Entry 8UKU (X-ray diffraction, 3.60 A resolution); this record covers chains R and B of the 13 polymer chains in the assembly.

== Chain R ==
Molecule: 10-nt RNA strand
Sequence (10 nucleotides; each row starts with the number of its first residue):
     1 AUCGAGAGGC
Ion coordination: Mg2+: G9, C10 (shared with 2 residues of chain A)

== Chain B ==
Protein: DNA-directed RNA polymerase II subunit RPB2
From: Saccharomyces cerevisiae S288C
Notes: EC 2.7.7.6
UniProtKB: P08518 (RPB2_YEAST); residue numbers follow UniProt; this construct covers 1-1224
Sequence (1224 residues; numbered 1 to 1224; the number before each row is that of its first residue):
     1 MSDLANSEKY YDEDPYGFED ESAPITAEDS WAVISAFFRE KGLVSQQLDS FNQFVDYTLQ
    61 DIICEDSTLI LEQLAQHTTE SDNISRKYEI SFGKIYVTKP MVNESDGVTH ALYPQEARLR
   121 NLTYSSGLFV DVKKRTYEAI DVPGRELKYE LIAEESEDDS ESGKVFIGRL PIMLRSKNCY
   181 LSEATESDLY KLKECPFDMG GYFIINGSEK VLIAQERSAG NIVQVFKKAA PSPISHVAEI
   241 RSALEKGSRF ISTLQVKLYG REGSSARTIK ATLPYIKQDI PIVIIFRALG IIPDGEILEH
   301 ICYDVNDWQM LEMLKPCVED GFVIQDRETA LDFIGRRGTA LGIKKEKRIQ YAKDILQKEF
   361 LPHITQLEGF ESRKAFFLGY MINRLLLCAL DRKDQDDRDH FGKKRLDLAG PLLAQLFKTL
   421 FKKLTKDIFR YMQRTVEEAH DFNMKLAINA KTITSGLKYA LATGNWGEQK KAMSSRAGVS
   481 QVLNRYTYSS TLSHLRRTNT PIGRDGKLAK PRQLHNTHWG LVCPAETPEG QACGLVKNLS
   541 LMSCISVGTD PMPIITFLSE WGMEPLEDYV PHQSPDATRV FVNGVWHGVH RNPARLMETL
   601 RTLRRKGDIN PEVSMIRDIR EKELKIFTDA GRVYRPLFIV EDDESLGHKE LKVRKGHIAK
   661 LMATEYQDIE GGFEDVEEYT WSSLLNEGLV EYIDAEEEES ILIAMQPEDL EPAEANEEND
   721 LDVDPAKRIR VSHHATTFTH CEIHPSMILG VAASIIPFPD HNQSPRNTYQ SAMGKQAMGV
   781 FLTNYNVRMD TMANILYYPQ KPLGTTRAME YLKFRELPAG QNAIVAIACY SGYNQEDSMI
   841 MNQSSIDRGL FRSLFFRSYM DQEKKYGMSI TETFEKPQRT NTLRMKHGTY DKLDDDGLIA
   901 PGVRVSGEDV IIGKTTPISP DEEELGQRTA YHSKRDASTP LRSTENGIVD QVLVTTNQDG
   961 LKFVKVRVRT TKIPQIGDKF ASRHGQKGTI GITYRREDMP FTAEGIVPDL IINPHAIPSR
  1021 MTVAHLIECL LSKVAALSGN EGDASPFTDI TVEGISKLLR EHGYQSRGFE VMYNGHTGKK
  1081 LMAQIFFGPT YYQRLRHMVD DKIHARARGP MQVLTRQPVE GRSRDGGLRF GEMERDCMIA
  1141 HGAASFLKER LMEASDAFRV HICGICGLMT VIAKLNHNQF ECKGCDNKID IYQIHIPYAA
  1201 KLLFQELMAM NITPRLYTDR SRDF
Disordered / not traced: 1-19, 76-85, 139-161, 338-344, 439-445, 503-508, 644-646, 669-675, 715-720, 920-929, 1222-1224
Ion coordination: Zn2+: Cys1163, Cys1166, Cys1182, Cys1185
Small-molecule neighbours: pyrophosphate (POP): Arg766, Ser1019, Arg1020

== Interface between chain R and chain B ==
Contacting residue pairs - 12 pairs, chain R then chain B:
  G4(R) - Ala477(B)  phosphate contact
  A5(R) - Gly478(B)  sugar contact
  A5(R) - Gln481(B)  hydrogen bond to the sugar
  G6(R) - Gln481(B)  sugar contact
  A7(R) - Gln776(B)  hydrogen bond to the sugar
  A7(R) - His1097(B)  sugar contact
  G8(R) - Glu529(B)  phosphate contact
  G8(R) - Gln776(B)  hydrogen bond to the phosphate
  G8(R) - Lys979(B)  hydrogen bond to the phosphate
  G8(R) - His1097(B)  sugar contact
  G9(R) - Lys987(B)  salt bridge to the phosphate
  C10(R) - Lys987(B)  salt bridge to the phosphate
Also at the interface, not in a pair above, chain R (8 interface residues in all): A1
Also at the interface, not in a pair above, chain B (10 interface residues in all): Ala772, Arg1124

== In short ==
8 residues of chain R and 10 residues of chain B are in contact; the contacts include 4 hydrogen bonds and 2
salt bridges. Among the polar pairs are A5(R)-Gln481(B), A7(R)-Gln776(B) and G8(R)-Gln776(B). Bound to chain
B: pyrophosphate.
Here chain R is a 10-nt RNA strand and chain B is DNA-directed RNA polymerase II subunit RPB2 (Saccharomyces
cerevisiae S288C). Entry 8UKU (RNA polymerase II elongation complex with Fapy-dG lesion with CMP added) was
determined by X-ray diffraction together with 8UKQ, 8UKR, 8UKS and 8UKT from the same study.
